3EUO - chains A and B; structure by X-ray diffraction, 1.75 A resolution.

== Chain A (and B) ==
Name: Type III Pentaketide Synthase
Source organism: Neurospora crassa
Notes: chain B of this document is another copy of the same molecule, construct and numbering; everything in this record applies to it too
Reference sequence: Q7S6N4 (Q7S6N4_NEUCR); numbering as in UniProt (aligned over 10-388)
Amino-acid sequence (379 residues; each row starts with the number of its first residue):
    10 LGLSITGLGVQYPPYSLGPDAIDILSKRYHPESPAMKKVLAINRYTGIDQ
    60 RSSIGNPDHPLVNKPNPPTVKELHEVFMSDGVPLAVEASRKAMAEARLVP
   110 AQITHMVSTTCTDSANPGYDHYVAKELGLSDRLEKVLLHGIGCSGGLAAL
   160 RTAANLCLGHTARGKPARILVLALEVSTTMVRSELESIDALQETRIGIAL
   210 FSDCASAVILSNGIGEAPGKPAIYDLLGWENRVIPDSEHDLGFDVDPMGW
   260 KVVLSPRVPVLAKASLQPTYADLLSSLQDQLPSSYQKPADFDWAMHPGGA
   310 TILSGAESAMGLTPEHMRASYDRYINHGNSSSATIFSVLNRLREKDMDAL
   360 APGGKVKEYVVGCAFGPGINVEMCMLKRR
Modified positions: C152 (3-sulfinoalanine; CSD)
Reported in the primary citation:
  - catalytic residues: C152, H305, N338
  - mutagenesis - C152T: abolished catalytic activity
  - post-translational modification sites: C152
  - mutagenesis - C120S, M189T: decreased catalytic activity
  - specificity-determining residues: F252

== Interface between chain A and chain B ==
Pairs across the interface (102):
  L10(A) - R172(B)
  V79(A) - V254(B)  hydrophobic
  V79(A) - D255(B)
  V79(A) - P256(B)
  K80(A) - V254(B)
  K80(A) - D255(B)
  C120(A) - N125(B)
  S123(A) - H148(B)  hydrogen bond
  S123(A) - V254(B)
  S123(A) - W259(B)  hydrogen bond
  A124(A) - H148(B)
  A124(A) - G149(B)
  N125(A) - C120(B)
  N125(A) - G149(B)
  N125(A) - I150(B)
  N125(A) - G151(B)
  N125(A) - G251(B)
  N125(A) - F252(B)  hydrogen bond (backbone-backbone)
  N125(A) - P376(B)
  P126(A) - G149(B)
  P126(A) - L250(B)
  P126(A) - P376(B)
  P126(A) - G377(B)
  G127(A) - G149(B)  hydrogen bond (backbone-backbone)
  H130(A) - V242(B)
  H130(A) - E247(B)  salt bridge
  H130(A) - G377(B)
  Y131(A) - E247(B)
  K134(A) - D245(B)
  K134(A) - E247(B)
  D140(A) - R241(B)
  D140(A) - V242(B)  hydrogen bond (backbone-backbone)
  R141(A) - E239(B)  salt bridge
  R141(A) - N240(B)  hydrogen bond (side chain-backbone)
  L142(A) - N240(B)  hydrogen bond (backbone-side chain)
  E143(A) - R160(B)  salt bridge
  E143(A) - N164(B)  hydrogen bond
  E143(A) - N240(B)
  V145(A) - L147(B)  hydrophobic
  V145(A) - T161(B)
  L146(A) - L146(B)
  L146(A) - L147(B)
  L146(A) - H148(B)  hydrogen bond (backbone-backbone)
  L147(A) - V145(B)  hydrophobic
  L147(A) - L146(B)
  H148(A) - S123(B)  hydrogen bond
  H148(A) - A124(B)
  H148(A) - L146(B)  hydrogen bond (backbone-backbone)
  H148(A) - H148(B)
  G149(A) - A124(B)
  G149(A) - N125(B)
  G149(A) - P126(B)
  G149(A) - G127(B)  hydrogen bond (backbone-backbone)
  I150(A) - N125(B)
  G151(A) - N125(B)
  R160(A) - E143(B)  salt bridge
  T161(A) - V145(B)
  N164(A) - E143(B)  hydrogen bond
  N164(A) - N164(B)
  N164(A) - L165(B)
  N164(A) - G168(B)
  L165(A) - N164(B)
  L165(A) - L165(B)  hydrophobic
  L167(A) - L167(B)
  L167(A) - G168(B)
  L167(A) - A171(B)
  L167(A) - R172(B)
  G168(A) - N164(B)
  G168(A) - L167(B)
  G168(A) - G168(B)
  A171(A) - L167(B)
  R172(A) - L10(B)
  R172(A) - L167(B)
  W238(A) - R172(B)
  E239(A) - R141(B)  salt bridge
  N240(A) - R141(B)  hydrogen bond (backbone-side chain)
  N240(A) - L142(B)  hydrogen bond (side chain-backbone)
  N240(A) - E143(B)
  R241(A) - D140(B)  salt bridge
  R241(A) - R141(B)
  V242(A) - H130(B)
  V242(A) - D140(B)  hydrogen bond (backbone-backbone)
  D245(A) - K134(B)  salt bridge
  E247(A) - H130(B)  salt bridge
  E247(A) - Y131(B)
  E247(A) - K134(B)  salt bridge
  L250(A) - P126(B)
  G251(A) - N125(B)
  F252(A) - N125(B)  hydrogen bond (backbone-backbone)
  D253(A) - N125(B)
  V254(A) - V79(B)
  V254(A) - K80(B)
  V254(A) - H83(B)
  V254(A) - S123(B)
  D255(A) - V79(B)
  P256(A) - V79(B)
  P256(A) - P256(B)  hydrophobic
  W259(A) - S123(B)  hydrogen bond
  P376(A) - N125(B)
  P376(A) - P126(B)
  G377(A) - P126(B)
  G377(A) - H130(B)  hydrogen bond (backbone-side chain)
Interface residues without a listed pair, chain A (51 interface residues in all): T78, H83, H114
Interface residues without a listed pair, chain B (51 interface residues in all): T78, H114, W238, D253

== In short ==
The chain A/chain B interface involves 51 residues from each chain, with 19 hydrogen bonds and 9 salt bridges.
Polar contacts include H130(A)-E247(B), R141(A)-E239(B) and E143(A)-R160(B). The paper reports catalytic
residues C152(A), H305(A) and N338(A); C120S and M189T of chain A reduce catalytic activity.
Chain A and chain B are both Type III Pentaketide Synthase (Neurospora crassa); the structure, crystal
structure of a fungal type III polyketide synthase, ORAS, was determined by X-ray diffraction, deposited
together with 3EUQ and 3EUT.
